Entry 1XXV (X-ray diffraction, 2.50 A resolution); this record covers chains A and D of the 3 polymer chains in the assembly.

# Chain A
Protein: Protein-tyrosine phosphatase yopH
Source organism: Yersinia enterocolitica
Notes: EC 3.1.3.48; fragment: Catalytic domain, residues 163-468
UniProt: P15273 (YOPH_YEREN); residue numbers follow UniProt; this construct covers 163-468
Sequence (306 residues; each row starts with the number of its first residue):
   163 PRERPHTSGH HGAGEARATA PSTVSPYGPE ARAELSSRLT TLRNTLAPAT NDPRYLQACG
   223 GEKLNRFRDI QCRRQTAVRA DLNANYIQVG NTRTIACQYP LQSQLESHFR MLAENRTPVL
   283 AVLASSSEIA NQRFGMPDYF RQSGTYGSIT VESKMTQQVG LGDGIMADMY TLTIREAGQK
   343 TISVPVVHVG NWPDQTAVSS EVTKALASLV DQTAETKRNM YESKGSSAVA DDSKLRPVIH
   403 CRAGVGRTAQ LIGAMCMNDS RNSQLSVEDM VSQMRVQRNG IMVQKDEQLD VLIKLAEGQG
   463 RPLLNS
Disordered / not traced: 163-186
Differences from the reference sequence: engineered mutation R235 (Cys in P15273)
Swiss-Prot annotation at these positions:
  - active site: C403 (Phosphocysteine intermediate)
From the paper describing this entry:
  - binding site for Epidermal growth factor receptor derived peptide (chain D): R278, R337, K342, K386

# Chain D
Protein: Epidermal growth factor receptor derived peptide
Sequence (8 residues; each row starts with the number of its first residue; numbering starts at 0):
     0 XDADEYLX
Disordered / not traced: 0
Modified / non-standard residues: ACE (acetyl group) at position 0; Y5 (deoxy-difluoromethelene-phosphotyrosine; FTY); NH2 (amino group) at position 7

# How chain A and chain D interact
Pairs across the interface (16; chain A residue first):
  R278(A) - Y5(D)
  K342(A) - D1(D)
  K342(A) - A2(D)
  K342(A) - E4(D)  salt bridge
  K342(A) - Y5(D)
  T343(A) - A2(D)  hydrogen bond (backbone-backbone)
  T343(A) - D3(D)  hydrogen bond
  T343(A) - Y5(D)
  T343(A) - L6(D)
  I344(A) - Y5(D)
  S345(A) - L6(D)
  M382(A) - Y5(D)
  Y383(A) - Y5(D)
  K386(A) - E4(D)
  S388(A) - Y5(D)
  S389(A) - Y5(D)
Other interface residues (no listed pair), chain A (14 interface residues in all): T335, R337, K379, G387
From the paper, about this interface:
  - specific contacts: R337(A)-L6(D), K342(A)-E4(D) (salt bridge), K386(A)-E4(D) (hydrogen bond)
  - interface residues, chain A: R278(A), K342(A)

# Overview
14 residues of chain A and 6 residues of chain D are in contact, with 2 hydrogen bonds and 1 salt bridge.
Among the polar pairs are K342(A)-E4(D), T343(A)-D3(D) and T343(A)-A2(D). The paper describes a contact
between R337(A) and L6(D); a salt bridge between K342(A) and E4(D); a hydrogen bond between K386(A) and E4(D).
From the paper: a binding site for Epidermal growth factor receptor derived peptide (chain D) at R278(A),
R337(A) and K342(A) among others; interface residues R278(A) and K342(A).
Here chain A is Protein-tyrosine phosphatase yopH (Yersinia enterocolitica) and chain D is Epidermal growth
factor receptor derived peptide. Entry 1XXV (Yersinia YopH (residues 163-468) binds
phosphonodifluoromethyl-Phe containing hexapeptide at two sites) was determined by X-ray diffraction together
with 1XXP from the same study.
